Entry 7JQQ (electron microscopy, 4.10 A resolution (low resolution: residue-level contacts below are approximate; hydrogen-bond / salt-bridge calls are withheld)); this record covers chains A and K of the 12 polymer chains in the assembly.

# Chain A
Molecule: DNA packaging protein
From: Bacillus phage phi29
Notes: EC 3.6.4.-
UniProt: P11014 (PKG16_BPPH2); numbering as in UniProt (aligned over 1-332)
Sequence (332 residues; each row starts with the number of its first residue):
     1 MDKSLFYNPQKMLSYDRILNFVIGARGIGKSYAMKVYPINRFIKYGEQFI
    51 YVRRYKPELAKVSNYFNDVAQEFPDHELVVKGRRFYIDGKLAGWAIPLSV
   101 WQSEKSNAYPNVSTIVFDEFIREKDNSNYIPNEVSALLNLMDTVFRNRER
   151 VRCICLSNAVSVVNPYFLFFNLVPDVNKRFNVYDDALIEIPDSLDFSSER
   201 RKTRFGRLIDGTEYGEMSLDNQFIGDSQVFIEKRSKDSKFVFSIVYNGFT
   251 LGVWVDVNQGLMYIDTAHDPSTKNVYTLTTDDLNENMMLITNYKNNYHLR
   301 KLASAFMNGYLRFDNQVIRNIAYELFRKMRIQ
Unresolved in the structure: 1-3, 331-332
UniProt features mapped onto this chain:
  - binding site (ATP): Gly24 to Ser31
  - mutagenesis: Asp118 (D118E: Complete loss of DNA packaging activity), Glu119 (E119D: Complete loss of DNA packaging activity), Arg122 (R122A: Complete loss of DNA packaging. No effect on ATPase activity), Lys124 (K124A: 2.5 fold reduced DNA packaging. No effect on ATPase activity), Arg146 (R146A/K: Complete loss of DNA packaging), Arg327 (R327Q: Decreased packaging), Lys328 (K328N: Complete loss of packaging), Arg330 (R330Q: Decreased packaging)
Bound ions: Mg2+: Ser31, Asp118 (together with ATP-gamma-S)
Ligand contacts: ATP-gamma-S (AGS; phosphothiophosphoric acid-adenylate ester): Phe6, Tyr7, Ala25, Arg26, Gly27, Ile28, Gly29, Lys30, Ser31, Tyr32, Lys35, Asp68, Glu72, Asp118
What the authors report for this chain:
  - binding site for the 60-nt DNA strand: Lys56
  - binding site for ATP-gamma-S: Lys105, Arg146
  - catalytic residues: Lys105, Asn158, Gln222 (proposed by the authors, not directly observed)

# Chain K
Molecule: pRNA
From: Bacillus virus phi29
Sequence (117 nucleotides; each row starts with the number of its first residue):
     1 GGAAUGGUACGGUACUUCCAUUGUCAUGUGUAUGUUGGGGAUUAAACCCU
    51 GAUUGAGUUCAGCCCACAUACUUUGUUGAUUGGUUGUCAAUCAUGGCAAA
   101 AGUGCACGCUACUUUCC

# How chain A and chain K interact
Pairs across the interface (29; chain A residue first):
  Gln10(A) - G6(K)
  Gln10(A) - G7(K)
  Gln10(A) - U113(K)
  Leu13(A) - C112(K)
  Leu13(A) - U113(K)
  Ser14(A) - G7(K)
  Ser14(A) - U8(K)
  Ser14(A) - C112(K)
  Tyr15(A) - U8(K)
  Tyr15(A) - A9(K)
  Asp16(A) - A111(K)
  Arg17(A) - A9(K)
  Tyr37(A) - C112(K)
  Tyr37(A) - U113(K)
  Arg41(A) - U113(K)
  Arg148(A) - U110(K)
  Glu149(A) - C112(K)
  Asp237(A) - C92(K)
  Asp237(A) - A93(K)
  Lys239(A) - G75(K)
  Lys239(A) - U76(K)
  His268(A) - A90(K)
  His268(A) - U91(K)
  Asp269(A) - G75(K)
  Asp269(A) - U91(K)
  Pro270(A) - U77(K)
  Pro270(A) - A90(K)
  Ser271(A) - U77(K)
  Thr272(A) - U77(K)
Other interface residues (no listed pair), chain A (19 interface residues in all): Arg152, Lys273

# In short
Chain A and chain K form an interface of 19 and 15 residues respectively. Chain A binds ATP-gamma-S. The Mg2+
site is built by Ser31(A) and Asp118(A). From UniProt: 8 ATP-binding residues and 8 mutagenesis sites on chain
A. The paper reports catalytic residues Lys105(A), Asn158(A) and Gln222(A); a binding site for ATP-gamma-S at
Lys105(A) and Arg146(A).
Chain A is DNA packaging protein (Bacillus phage phi29) and chain K is pRNA (Bacillus virus phi29); the
structure, The bacteriophage Phi-29 viral genome packaging motor assembly, was determined by electron
microscopy.
